PDB entry 2NYN | X-ray diffraction, 1.90 A resolution | chains A and B of the 4 polymer chains in the assembly

# Chain A (and B)
Protein: Phenylalanine/histidine ammonia-lyase
From: Anabaena variabilis
Notes: EC 4.3.1.3; chain B of this document is another copy of the same molecule, construct and numbering; everything in this record applies to it too
UniProt: Q3M5Z3 (Q3M5Z3_ANAVT); aligned to UniProt positions 1-567 over residues 1-567
Sequence (565 residues; each row starts with the number of its first residue; note: 2 numbers in that range are skipped by the numbering (no residue carries them; nothing is unmodelled there)):
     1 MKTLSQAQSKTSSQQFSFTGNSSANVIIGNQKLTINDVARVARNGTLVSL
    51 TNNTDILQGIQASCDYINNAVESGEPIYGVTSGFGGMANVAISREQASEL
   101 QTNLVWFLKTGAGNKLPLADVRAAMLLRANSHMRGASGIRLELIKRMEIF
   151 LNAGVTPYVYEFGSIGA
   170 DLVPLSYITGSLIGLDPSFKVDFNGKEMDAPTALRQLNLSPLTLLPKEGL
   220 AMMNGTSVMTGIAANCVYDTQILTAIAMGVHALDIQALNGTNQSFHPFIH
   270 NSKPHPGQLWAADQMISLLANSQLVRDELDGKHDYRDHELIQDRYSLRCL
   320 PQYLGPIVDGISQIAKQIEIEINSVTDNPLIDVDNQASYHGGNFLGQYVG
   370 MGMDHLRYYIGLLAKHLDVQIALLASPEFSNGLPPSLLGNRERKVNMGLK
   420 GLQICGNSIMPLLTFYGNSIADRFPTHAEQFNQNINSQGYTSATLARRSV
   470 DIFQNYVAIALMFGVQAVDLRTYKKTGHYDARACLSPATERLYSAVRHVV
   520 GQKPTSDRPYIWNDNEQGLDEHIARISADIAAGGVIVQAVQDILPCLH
Disordered / not traced: 1-24, 75-91, 302-309, 564-567
Modified / non-standard residues: Ala167 ({2-[(1S)-1-aminoethyl]-4-methylidene-5-oxo-4,5-dihydro-1H-imidazol-1-yl}acetic acid; MDO)
Swiss-Prot annotation at these positions:
  - active site: Tyr78 (Proton donor/acceptor)
  - binding site ((E)-cinnamate): Asn223, Gln311, Arg317, Asn347, Lys419, Glu448, Asn451
  - cross-link: Ala167 (5-imidazolinone (Ala-Gly))
Covalently attached groups: covalent link Ala167-Asp170

# How chain A and chain B interact
Residue-residue contacts (136):
  Asn103(A) with Val414(B), hydrogen bond (side chain-backbone); Asn415(B); Asp533(B), hydrogen bond
  Trp106(A) with Asp533(B); Asn534(B)
  Phe107(A) with Met416(B), hydrophobic; Gly420(B); Asp533(B)
  Lys109(A) with Leu538(B), hydrogen bond (backbone-backbone); Asp539(B), salt bridge
  Thr110(A) with Gly420(B), hydrogen bond (side chain-backbone); Leu421(B); Cys424(B), hydrogen bond (backbone-side chain); Leu538(B); Ile542(B)
  Gly111(A) with Asp539(B)
  Ala112(A) with Ile542(B), hydrophobic
  Gly113(A) with Asn474(B), hydrogen bond (backbone-side chain)
  Asn114(A) with Arg467(B)
  Tyr160(A) with Asp539(B)
  Glu161(A) with Arg467(B), salt bridge
  Phe162(A) with Ser427(B); Ile428(B), hydrophobic; Leu431(B), hydrophobic; Arg467(B); Ile471(B), hydrophobic; Asn474(B)
  Gly163(A) with Ile423(B); Cys424(B); Ser427(B), hydrogen bond (backbone-side chain)
  Ser164(A) with Ser427(B)
  Ile165(A) with Ile423(B); Asn426(B); Ser427(B)
  Tyr176(A) with Asp539(B), hydrogen bond
  Arg376(A) with Phe434(B)
  Asp387(A) with His446(B), salt bridge
  Ala391(A) with His446(B); Phe450(B)
  Ala394(A) with Gln449(B)
  Ser395(A) with Gln449(B); Phe450(B)
  Pro396(A) with Gln449(B)
  Phe398(A) with Phe450(B), hydrophobic
  Pro404(A) with Gln449(B)
  Ser405(A) with Gln449(B), hydrogen bond
  Val414(A) with Asn103(B), hydrogen bond (backbone-side chain)
  Asn415(A) with Asn103(B)
  Met416(A) with Phe107(B), hydrophobic
  Gly417(A) with Phe107(B)
  Lys419(A) with Glu448(B), salt bridge; Gln449(B), hydrogen bond
  Gly420(A) with Phe107(B); Thr110(B), hydrogen bond (backbone-side chain)
  Leu421(A) with Thr110(B)
  Gln422(A) with His446(B); Glu448(B); Gln449(B), hydrogen bond (side chain-backbone)
  Ile423(A) with Gly163(B); Ile165(B)
  Cys424(A) with Thr110(B), hydrogen bond (side chain-backbone); Gly163(B)
  Asn426(A) with Ile165(B); Pro444(B); His446(B); Ala447(B); Glu448(B), hydrogen bond (side chain-backbone); Gln457(B)
  Ser427(A) with Gly163(B), hydrogen bond (side chain-backbone); Ser164(B); Ile165(B); Thr460(B)
  Ile428(A) with Phe162(B), hydrophobic
  Met429(A) with His446(B)
  Pro430(A) with Arg442(B); Pro444(B); Gln457(B)
  Leu431(A) with Phe162(B), hydrophobic; Ile439(B), hydrophobic; Leu464(B), hydrophobic
  Thr433(A) with Arg442(B), hydrogen bond
  Phe434(A) with Tyr435(B); Asn437(B); Ser438(B); Leu464(B), hydrophobic
  Tyr435(A) with Phe434(B); Tyr435(B), hydrogen bond; Leu464(B)
  Asn437(A) with Phe434(B); Asn437(B)
  Ser438(A) with Phe434(B)
  Ile439(A) with Leu431(B), hydrophobic; Phe434(B), hydrophobic
  Arg442(A) with Pro430(B); Thr433(B)
  Pro444(A) with Asn426(B); Pro430(B)
  His446(A) with Asp387(B), salt bridge; Ala391(B); Met429(B)
  Ala447(A) with Asn426(B)
  Glu448(A) with Lys419(B), salt bridge; Gln422(B); Asn426(B), hydrogen bond (backbone-side chain)
  Gln449(A) with Ala394(B); Ser395(B); Pro396(B); Pro404(B); Ser405(B), hydrogen bond; Lys419(B), hydrogen bond; Gln422(B), hydrogen bond (backbone-side chain)
  Phe450(A) with Ala391(B); Ser395(B); Phe398(B), hydrophobic
  Gln457(A) with Pro430(B)
  Thr460(A) with Ser427(B)
  Leu464(A) with Leu431(B), hydrophobic; Phe434(B), hydrophobic
  Arg467(A) with Asn114(B); Glu161(B), salt bridge; Phe162(B)
  Ile471(A) with Phe162(B), hydrophobic
  Asn474(A) with Gly113(B), hydrogen bond (side chain-backbone); Phe162(B)
  Asp533(A) with Asn103(B), hydrogen bond; Trp106(B); Phe107(B)
  Asn534(A) with Trp106(B)
  Leu538(A) with Lys109(B), hydrogen bond (backbone-backbone); Thr110(B)
  Asp539(A) with Lys109(B), salt bridge; Thr110(B); Gly111(B); Tyr160(B); Tyr176(B), hydrogen bond
  Ile542(A) with Thr110(B)
Other interface residues (no listed pair), chain A (74 interface residues in all): Glu99, Leu100, Leu108, Leu171, Val172, Val388, Gln452, Gln536, Gly537
Other interface residues (no listed pair), chain B (74 interface residues in all): Glu99, Leu100, Leu108, Ala112, Leu171, Val172, Arg376, Val388, Gly417, Gln452, Gln536, Gly537

# Overview
Chain A and chain B each contribute 74 residues to their interface, with 26 hydrogen bonds and 8 salt bridges.
Polar contacts include Lys109(A)-Asp539(B), Glu161(A)-Arg467(B) and Asp387(A)-His446(B). UniProt lists
active-site residue Tyr78(A) and 7 (E)-cinnamate-binding residues on chain A.
Chain A and chain B are both Phenylalanine/histidine ammonia-lyase (Anabaena variabilis); the structure,
Crystal structure of phenylalanine ammonia-lyase from Anabaena variabilis, was determined by X-ray diffraction
(same publication as 2NYF).
